PDB entry 7SCN | electron microscopy, 3.02 A resolution | chains A and I of the 12 polymer chains in the assembly

== Chain A ==
Name: Hemagglutinin HA1 chain
Source organism: Influenza A virus (strain A/New Zealand:South Canterbury/35/2000 H1N1)
Reference sequence: Q289M7 (HEMA_I00A1); residues 5-326 here correspond to UniProt positions 18-339 (UniProt number = residue number + 13)
Chain sequence (322 residues; each row starts with the number of its first residue):
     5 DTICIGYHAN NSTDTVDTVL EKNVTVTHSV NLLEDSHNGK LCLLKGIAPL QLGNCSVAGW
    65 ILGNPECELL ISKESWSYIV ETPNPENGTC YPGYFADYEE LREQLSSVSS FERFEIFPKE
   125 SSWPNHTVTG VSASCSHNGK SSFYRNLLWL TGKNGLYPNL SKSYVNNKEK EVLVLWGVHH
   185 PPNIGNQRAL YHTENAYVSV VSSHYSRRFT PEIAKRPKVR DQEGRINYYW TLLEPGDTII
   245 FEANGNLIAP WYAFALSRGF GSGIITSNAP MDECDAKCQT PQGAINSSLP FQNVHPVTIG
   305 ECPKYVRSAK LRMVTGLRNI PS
Unresolved in the structure: 5
Disulfide bonds: Cys-46/Cys-278, Cys-59/Cys-71, Cys-94/Cys-139, Cys-282/Cys-306
Glycans and other covalent adducts: N-acetylglucosamine (NAG) linked to Asn-27, Asn-58, Asn-91, Asn-129, Asn-290
Construct notes: conflict Val-169 (Ala182 in Q289M7), Asn-190 (Asp203 in Q289M7), Asp-225 (Asn238 in Q289M7), Trp-255 (Arg268 in Q289M7)
Curated features (UniProtKB/Swiss-Prot):
  - glycosylation (N-linked (GlcNAc...) asparagine): Asn-14, Asn-15, Asn-27, Asn-58, Asn-91, Asn-129, Asn-163, Asn-290

== Chain I ==
Name: Hemagglutinin HA2 chain
Source organism: Influenza A virus (strain A/New Zealand:South Canterbury/35/2000 H1N1)
Reference sequence: Q289M7 (HEMA_I00A1); residues 330-507 here correspond to UniProt positions 343-520 (UniProt number = residue number + 13)
Chain sequence (231 residues; each row starts with the number of its first residue):
   327 RETRGLFGAI AGFIEGGWTG MVDGWYGYHH QNEQGSGYAA DQKSTQNAIN GITNKVNSVI
   387 EKMNTQFTAV GKEFNKLERR MENLNKKVDD GFLDIWTYNA ELLVLLENER TLDFHDSNVK
   447 NLYEKVKSQL KNNAKEIGNG CFEFYHKCNN ECMESVKNGT YDYPKYSEES KLNREKIDGV
   507 KYIPEAPRDG QAYVRKDGEW VLLSTFLGSG LNDIFEAQKI EWHEGHHHHH H
Unresolved in the structure: 327-335, 504-557
Disulfide bonds: Cys-474/Cys-478
Construct notes: expression tag (327-329, 508-557)
Curated features (UniProtKB/Swiss-Prot):
  - site: Arg-330, Gly-331 (Cleavage)
  - glycosylation: Asn-484 (N-linked (GlcNAc...) asparagine)

== Interface between chain A and chain I ==
Residue-residue contacts (14):
  Asp-101(A) / Leu-403(I)
  Glu-103(A) / Arg-406(I)
  Glu-104(A) / Lys-402(I)
  Glu-104(A) / Leu-403(I)
  Glu-104(A) / Glu-404(I)  hydrogen bond (side chain-backbone)
  Glu-104(A) / Arg-405(I)  hydrogen bond (side chain-backbone)
  Glu-104(A) / Arg-406(I)  salt bridge
  Glu-107(A) / Arg-405(I)
  Glu-107(A) / Arg-406(I)
  Glu-107(A) / Asn-409(I)  hydrogen bond
  Gln-108(A) / Lys-402(I)
  Gln-108(A) / Arg-405(I)
  Trp-234(A) / Leu-403(I)  hydrophobic
  Glu-238(A) / Lys-402(I)  salt bridge
Other interface residues (no listed pair), chain A (8 interface residues in all): His-208

== In short ==
8 residues of chain A and 6 residues of chain I are in contact; the contacts include 3 hydrogen bonds and 2
salt bridges. Among the polar pairs are Glu-104(A)/Arg-406(I), Glu-238(A)/Lys-402(I) and
Glu-104(A)/Glu-404(I). Covalently linked N-acetylglucosamine: at Asn-27(A), Asn-58(A), Asn-91(A), Asn-129(A)
and Asn-290(A).
Here chain A is Hemagglutinin HA1 chain and chain I is Hemagglutinin HA2 chain, both from Influenza A virus
(strain A/New Zealand:South Canterbury/35/2000 H1N1). Entry 7SCN (Structure of H1 NC99 influenza hemagglutinin
bound to Fab 310-63E6) was determined by electron microscopy.
